7M3T - chains T and HH of the 39 polymer chains in the assembly; structure by X-ray diffraction, 3.20 A resolution.

[Chain T]
Molecule: 10-nt RNA strand
Source organism: Satellite tobacco mosaic virus
Sequence (10 nucleotides; each row starts with the number of its first residue):
   164 AAAAAAAAAA
Not modelled in the structure: 169-173

[Chain HH]
Molecule: Coat protein
Source organism: Satellite tobacco mosaic virus
Reference sequence: P17574 (COAT_STMV); residues 1-159 here = UniProt positions 1-159
Sequence (159 residues; numbered 1 to 159; the number before each row is that of its first residue):
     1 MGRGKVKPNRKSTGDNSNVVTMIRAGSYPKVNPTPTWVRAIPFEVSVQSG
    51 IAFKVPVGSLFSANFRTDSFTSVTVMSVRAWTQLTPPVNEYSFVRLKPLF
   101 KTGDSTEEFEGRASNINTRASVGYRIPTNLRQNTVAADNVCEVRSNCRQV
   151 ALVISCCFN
Not modelled in the structure: 1-15

[Interface between chain T and chain HH]
Contacting residue pairs (6; chain T residue first):
  A164(T) - Asn16(HH)  hydrogen bond to the sugar
  A165(T) - Asn16(HH)  sugar contact
  A165(T) - Ser17(HH)  hydrogen bond to the phosphate
  A165(T) - Asn18(HH)  sugar contact
  A166(T) - Ser17(HH)  hydrogen bond to the phosphate
  A166(T) - Thr21(HH)  phosphate contact
Other interface residues (no listed pair), chain T (4 interface residues in all): A167
Other interface residues (no listed pair), chain HH (5 interface residues in all): Val19

[Summary]
The interface between chain T and chain HH involves 4 residues on one side and 5 on the other; the contacts
include 3 hydrogen bonds. Among the polar pairs are A164(T)-Asn16(HH), A165(T)-Ser17(HH) and
A166(T)-Ser17(HH).
Chain T is a 10-nt RNA strand and chain HH is Coat protein, both from Satellite tobacco mosaic virus; the
structure, Crystallographic structure of a cubic crystal of STMV (80.7 degree rotation about 111) grown from
chloride, was determined by X-ray diffraction together with 5BKL, 5BKN, 7M2T, 7M2V, 7M50 and 7M57 from the
same study.
